8W19 - chains E and I of the 15 polymer chains in the assembly; structure by electron microscopy, 4.40 A resolution (low resolution: residue-level contacts below are approximate; hydrogen-bond / salt-bridge calls are withheld).

# Chain E (and I)
Name: Core protein VP3
Organism: Bluetongue virus (serotype 1 / isolate South Africa)
Notes: chain I of this document is another copy of the same molecule, construct and numbering; everything in this record applies to it too
Reference sequence: Q1AE73 (Q1AE73_9REOV); numbering as in UniProt (aligned over 1-901)
Chain sequence (901 residues; each row starts with the number of its first residue):
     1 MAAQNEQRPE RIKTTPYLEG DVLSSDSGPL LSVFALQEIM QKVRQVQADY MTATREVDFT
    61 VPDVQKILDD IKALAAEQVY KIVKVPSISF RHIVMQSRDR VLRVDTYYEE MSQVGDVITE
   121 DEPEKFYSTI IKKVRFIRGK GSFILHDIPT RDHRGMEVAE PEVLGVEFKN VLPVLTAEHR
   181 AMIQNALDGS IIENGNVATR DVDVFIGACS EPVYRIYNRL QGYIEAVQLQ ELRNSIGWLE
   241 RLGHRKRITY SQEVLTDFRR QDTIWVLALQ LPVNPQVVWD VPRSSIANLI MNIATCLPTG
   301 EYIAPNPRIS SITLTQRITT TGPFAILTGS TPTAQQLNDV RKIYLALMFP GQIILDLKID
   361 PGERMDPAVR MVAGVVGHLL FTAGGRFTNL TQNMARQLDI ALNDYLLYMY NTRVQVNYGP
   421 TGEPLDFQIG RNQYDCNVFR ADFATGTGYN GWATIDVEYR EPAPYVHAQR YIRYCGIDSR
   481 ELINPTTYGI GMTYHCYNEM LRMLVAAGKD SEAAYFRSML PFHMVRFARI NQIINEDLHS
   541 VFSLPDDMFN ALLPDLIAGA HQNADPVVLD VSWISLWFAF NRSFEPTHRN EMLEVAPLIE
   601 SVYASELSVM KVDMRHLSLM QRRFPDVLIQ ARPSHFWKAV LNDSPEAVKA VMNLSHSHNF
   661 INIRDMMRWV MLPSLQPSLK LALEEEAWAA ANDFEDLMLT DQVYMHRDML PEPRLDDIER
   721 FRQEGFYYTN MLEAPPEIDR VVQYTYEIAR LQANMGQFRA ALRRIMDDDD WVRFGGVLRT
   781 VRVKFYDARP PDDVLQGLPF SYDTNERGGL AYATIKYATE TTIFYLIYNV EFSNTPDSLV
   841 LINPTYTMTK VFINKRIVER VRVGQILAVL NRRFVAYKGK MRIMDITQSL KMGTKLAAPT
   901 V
Disordered / not traced: 1-23, 52-58, 656-661, 807-810, 893-901 (chain I: 1-11, 50-62, 481-488, 895-901)
What the authors report for this chain:
  - mutagenesis - R431F: abolished growth in response to reverse genetics method

# Interface between chain E and chain I
Residue-residue contacts (39; chain E residue first):
  R151(E) - R750(I)
  D152(E) - R632(I)
  D152(E) - H635(I)
  H153(E) - E747(I)
  G155(E) - Q630(I)
  G155(E) - R632(I)
  E157(E) - R632(I)
  K169(E) - L810(I)
  L172(E) - L810(I)
  A177(E) - M755(I)
  R180(E) - N754(I)
  R180(E) - L810(I)
  R180(E) - A811(I)
  A181(E) - L751(I)
  E240(E) - R396(I)
  H244(E) - G422(I)
  H244(E) - P424(I)
  R247(E) - D404(I)
  T249(E) - Q397(I)
  Y250(E) - I359(I)
  S251(E) - I359(I)
  Q252(E) - N393(I)
  L255(E) - N393(I)
  D262(E) - F660(I)
  E461(E) - G422(I)
  D478(E) - Y418(I)
  R480(E) - Y418(I)
  E481(E) - L407(I)
  E481(E) - Y408(I)
  E481(E) - M409(I)
  L482(E) - M371(I)
  L482(E) - Y408(I)
  N484(E) - Y408(I)
  N484(E) - Y410(I)
  T487(E) - Y410(I)
  Y488(E) - R413(I)
  K880(E) - S657(I)
  K880(E) - F660(I)
  R882(E) - D49(I)
Other interface residues (no listed pair), chain E (38 interface residues in all): R154, P161, F168, Q184, D201, R259, R460, M492, H588
Other interface residues (no listed pair), chain I (36 interface residues in all): Q47, D356, L357, R364, I400, P420, A558, G559, N662

# In short
Chain E and chain I form an interface of 38 and 36 residues respectively. The paper reports that R431F of
chain E abolishes growth in response to reverse genetics method.
Chain E and chain I are both Core protein VP3 (Bluetongue virus (serotype 1 / isolate South Africa)); the
structure, Cryo-EM structure of BTV star-subcore, was determined by electron microscopy together with 8W12,
8W1C, 8W1O, 8W1R and 8W1S from the same study.
